PDB entry 9C4D | electron microscopy, 4.17 A resolution (low resolution: residue-level contacts below are approximate; hydrogen-bond / salt-bridge calls are withheld) | chains B and D of the 10 polymer chains in the assembly

== Chain B ==
Molecule: 77-nt DNA strand
Sequence (77 nucleotides; numbered -79 to -3; the number before each row is that of its first residue; numbers below 1 keep their minus sign (DA-79 is residue -79)):
   -79 AGTGGGTCTATAGCAACGTTGTTTCCTGTTTACTAATAAATAAGGTGACA
   -29 GAAAAAAAGTTGGAGCTATGCTAAAAA

== Chain D ==
Protein: HTH-type transcriptional regulator MntR
Source organism: Bacillus subtilis
UniProtKB: P54512 (MNTR_BACSU); numbering as in UniProt (aligned over 1-142)
Chain sequence (142 residues; row label = number of the first residue in the row):
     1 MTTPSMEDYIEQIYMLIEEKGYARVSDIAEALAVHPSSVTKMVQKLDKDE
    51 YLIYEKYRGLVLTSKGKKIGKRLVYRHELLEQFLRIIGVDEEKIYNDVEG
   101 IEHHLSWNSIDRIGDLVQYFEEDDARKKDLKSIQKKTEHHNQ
Not modelled in the structure: 1-2
UniProt features mapped onto this chain:
  - binding site (Cd(2+)): Asp8, Glu11, His77, Glu99, Glu102, His103
  - binding site (Mn(2+)): Asp8, Glu11, His77, Glu99, Glu102, His103
  - mutagenesis: Asp8 (D8M: Binds only one manganese ion, in a pseudo-hexacoordinate geometry), Glu11 (E11K: Retains selectivity for activation by Mn(2+) and Cd(2+) over Co(2+) and Fe(2+). Can bind Mn(2+) in the C site, despite alteration to the A site, and adopt active DNA-binding conformations ...), His77 (H77A: Retains selectivity for activation by Mn(2+) and Cd(2+) over Co(2+) and Fe(2+). Can bind Mn(2+) in the C site, despite alteration to the A site, and adopt active DNA-binding conformations ...)
Reported in the primary citation:
  - mutagenesis - Y22A: abolished binding to P84
  - mutagenesis - Y22A, D27A: unchanged binding to C84
  - mutagenesis - Y22A, D27A: unchanged binding to H26
  - mutagenesis - D27A: increased binding to P84

== How chain B and chain D interact ==
Contacting residue pairs - 11 pairs, chain B then chain D:
  DG-21(B) - Arg24(D)
  DG-21(B) - Val25(D)
  DG-21(B) - Ser26(D)
  DG-21(B) - Lys56(D)
  DT-20(B) - Thr40(D)
  DT-20(B) - Tyr54(D)
  DT-20(B) - Lys56(D)
  DT-20(B) - Tyr57(D)
  DT-19(B) - Ser37(D)
  DT-19(B) - Gln44(D)
  DT-19(B) - Lys56(D)
Interface residues without a listed pair, chain B (5 interface residues in all): DA-22, DG-17
Interface residues without a listed pair, chain D (10 interface residues in all): Lys41

== Summary ==
Chain B and chain D form an interface of 5 and 10 residues respectively. UniProt lists 6 Cd2+-binding
residues, 6 Mn2+-binding residues and 3 mutagenesis sites on chain D. From the paper: Y22A of chain D
abolishes binding to P84; D27A of chain D increases binding to P84.
Chain B is a 77-nt DNA strand and chain D is HTH-type transcriptional regulator MntR (Bacillus subtilis); the
structure, The structure of 4 MntR homodimers bound to the promoter sequence of mnep, was determined by
electron microscopy (same publication as 9C4C).
